Entry 8BHY (electron microscopy, 5.33 A resolution (low resolution: residue-level contacts below are approximate; hydrogen-bond / salt-bridge calls are withheld)); this record covers chains C and e of the 20 polymer chains in the assembly.

Chain C:
Molecule: X-ray repair cross-complementing protein 5
Source organism: Homo sapiens
Notes: EC 3.6.4.-
UniProt: P13010 (XRCC5_HUMAN); residues 1-732 here = UniProt positions 1-732
Chain sequence (732 residues; row label = number of the first residue in the row):
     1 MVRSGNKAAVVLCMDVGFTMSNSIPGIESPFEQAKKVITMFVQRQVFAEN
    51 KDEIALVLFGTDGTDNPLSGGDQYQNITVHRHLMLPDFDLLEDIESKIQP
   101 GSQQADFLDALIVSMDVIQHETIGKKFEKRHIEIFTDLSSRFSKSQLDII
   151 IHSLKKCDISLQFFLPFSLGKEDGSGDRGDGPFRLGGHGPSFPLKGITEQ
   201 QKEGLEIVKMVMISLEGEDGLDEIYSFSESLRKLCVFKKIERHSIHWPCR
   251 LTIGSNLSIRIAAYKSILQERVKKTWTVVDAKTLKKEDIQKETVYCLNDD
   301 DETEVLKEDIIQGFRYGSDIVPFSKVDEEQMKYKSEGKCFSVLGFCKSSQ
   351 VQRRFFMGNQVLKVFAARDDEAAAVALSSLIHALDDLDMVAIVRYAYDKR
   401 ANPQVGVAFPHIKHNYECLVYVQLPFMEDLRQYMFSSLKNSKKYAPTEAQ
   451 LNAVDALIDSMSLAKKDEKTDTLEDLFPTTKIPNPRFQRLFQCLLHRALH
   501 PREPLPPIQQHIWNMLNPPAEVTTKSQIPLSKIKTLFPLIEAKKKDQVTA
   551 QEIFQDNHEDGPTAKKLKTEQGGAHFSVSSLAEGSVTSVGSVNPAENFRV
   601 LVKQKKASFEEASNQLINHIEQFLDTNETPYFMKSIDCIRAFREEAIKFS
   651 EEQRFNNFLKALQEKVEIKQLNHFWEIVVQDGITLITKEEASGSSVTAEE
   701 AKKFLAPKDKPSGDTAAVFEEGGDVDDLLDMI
Disordered / not traced: 1-5, 171-180, 545-592, 707
UniProt features mapped onto this chain:
  - region: Leu138 to Leu165 (Leucine-zipper)
  - motif: Glu720 to Leu728 (EEXXXDL motif)
  - modified residue: Lys144 (N6-acetyllysine), Ser255 (Phosphoserine), Ser258 (Phosphoserine), Lys265 (N6-acetyllysine), Ser318 (Phosphoserine), Lys332 (N6-acetyllysine), Thr535 (Phosphothreonine), Ser577 (Phosphoserine), Ser579 (Phosphoserine), Ser580 (Phosphoserine), Lys660 (N6-acetyllysine), Lys665 (N6-acetyllysine), Thr715 (Phosphothreonine)
  - cross-link (Glycyl lysine isopeptide (Lys-Gly)): Lys195 (interchain with G-Cter in SUMO2), Lys532 (interchain with G-Cter in SUMO2), Lys534 (interchain with G-Cter in SUMO2), Lys566 (interchain with G-Cter in SUMO2), Lys568 (interchain with G-Cter in SUMO2), Lys669 (interchain with G-Cter in SUMO2), Lys688 (interchain with G-Cter in SUMO2)
  - mutagenesis: Glu720 to Glu721 (Abolishes interaction with PRKDC and its recruitment to sites of DNA damage), Asp726 to Asp727 (Abolishes interaction with PRKDC and its recruitment to sites of DNA damage)

Chain e:
Molecule: 27-nt DNA strand
Sequence (27 nucleotides; numbered 18 to 44; the number before each row is that of its first residue):
    18 GCTAATAAACTAAAAACTATTATTATG

Chain C / chain e interface:
Residue-residue contacts (11):
  Arg242(C) - DA22(e)
  Ile245(C) - DA22(e)
  Ile245(C) - DT23(e)
  Lys265(C) - DT23(e)
  Lys265(C) - DA24(e)
  Tyr397(C) - DT23(e)
  Tyr397(C) - DA24(e)
  Arg400(C) - DA25(e)
  Ala401(C) - DA24(e)
  Ala401(C) - DA25(e)
  Asn402(C) - DA25(e)

Summary:
7 residues of chain C and 4 residues of chain e are in contact. From UniProt: 4 mutagenesis sites on chain C.
Chain C is X-ray repair cross-complementing protein 5 (Homo sapiens) and chain e is a 27-nt DNA strand; the
structure, DNA-PK Ku80 mediated dimer bound to PAXX and XLF, was determined by electron microscopy, deposited
together with 8ASC, 7ZYG, 8BH3, 8BHV and 7ZWA.
